3EPD - chains R and 3 of the 6 polymer chains in the assembly; structure by electron microscopy, 9.00 A resolution (very low resolution: no residue pairs are listed; an interface is given only as per-side residue counts).

== Chain R ==
Protein: Poliovirus receptor
From: Homo sapiens
Notes: fragment: Poliovirus receptor CD155 D1D2
UniProtKB: P15151 (PVR_HUMAN); residues 30-242 here = UniProt positions 30-242
Sequence (213 residues; row label = number of the first residue in the row):
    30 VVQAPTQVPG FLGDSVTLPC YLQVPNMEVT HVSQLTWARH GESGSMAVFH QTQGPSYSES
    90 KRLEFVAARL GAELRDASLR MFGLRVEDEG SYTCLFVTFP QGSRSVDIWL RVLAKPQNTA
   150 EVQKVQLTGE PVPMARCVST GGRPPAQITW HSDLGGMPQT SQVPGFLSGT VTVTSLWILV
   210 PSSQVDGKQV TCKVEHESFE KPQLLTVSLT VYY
Differences from the reference sequence: engineered mutation Asp105 (Asn in P15151), Ser120 (Asn in P15151), Gln188 (Asn in P15151), Gln218 (Asn in P15151), Ser237 (Asn in P15151)
Cystine bridges: Cys49-Cys123, Cys166-Cys221
From the paper describing this entry:
  - mutagenesis - Q130G/G131D: unchanged binding to PV3 (citing earlier work)
  - mutagenesis - Q130G/G131D: abolished binding to PV1 (citing earlier work)
  - mutagenesis - Q130G/G131D: abolished binding to PV2 (citing earlier work)

== Chain 3 ==
Protein: protein VP3
From: Human poliovirus 3
UniProtKB: Q8B3S0 (Q8B3S0_9ENTO); residues 1-235 here correspond to UniProt positions 341-575 (UniProt number = residue number + 340)
Sequence (235 residues; numbered 1 to 235; the number before each row is that of its first residue):
     1 GLPVLNTPGS NQYLTSDNHQ SPCAIPEFDV TPPIDIPGEV KNMMELAEID TMIPLNLEST
    61 KRNTMDMYRV TLSDSADLSQ PILCLSLSPA FDPRLSHTML GEVLNYYTHW AGSLKFTFLF
   121 CGSMMATGKI LVAYAPPGAQ PPTSRKEAML GTHVIWDLGL QSSCTMVVPW ISNVTYRQTT
   181 QDSFTEGGYI SMFYQTRIVV PLSTPKSMSM LGFVSACNDF SVRLLRDTTH ISQSA

== Interface between chain R and chain 3 ==
At this resolution (9 A) residue pairs are not listed: 15 residues of chain R and 21 of chain 3 lie at the interface.

== In short ==
15 residues of chain R face 21 of chain 3 across their interface. The paper reports that Q130G/G131D of chain
R abolish binding to PV1; Q130G/G131D of chain R abolish binding to PV2.
Here chain R is Poliovirus receptor (Homo sapiens) and chain 3 is protein VP3 (Human poliovirus 3). Entry 3EPD
(CryoEM structure of poliovirus receptor bound to poliovirus type 3) was determined by electron microscopy,
deposited together with 3URO, 3EPC and 3EPF.
